PDB entry 3D1K | X-ray diffraction, 1.25 A resolution | chains A and B

[Chain A]
Protein: Hemoglobin subunit alpha-1
UniProt: P45718 (HBA1_TRENE); numbering as in UniProt (aligned over 1-142)
Amino-acid sequence (142 residues; numbered 1 to 142; the number before each row is that of its first residue):
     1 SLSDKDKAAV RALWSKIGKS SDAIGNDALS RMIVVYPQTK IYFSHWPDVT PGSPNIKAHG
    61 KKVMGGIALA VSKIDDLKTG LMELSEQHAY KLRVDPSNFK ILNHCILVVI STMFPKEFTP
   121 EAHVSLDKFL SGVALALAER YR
Curated features (UniProtKB/Swiss-Prot):
  - binding site (O2): H59
  - binding site (heme b): H88
  - modified residue: S1 (N-acetylserine)
Bound ions: heme Fe near H88 (its only coordinating residue here)
Ligand contacts:
  - acetyl group (ACE): S1, L2, K128, L135, E139
  - carbon monoxide (CMO): L29, F43, H59, V63, H88, L102
  - heme (HEM): M32, T39, Y42, F43, H45, W46, H59, K62, V63, G66, I67, L84, Q87, H88, L92, V94, N98, F99, L102, N103, I106, V133, L137

[Chain B]
Protein: Hemoglobin subunit beta-1/2
UniProt: P45720 (HBB_TRENE); numbering as in UniProt (aligned over 1-146)
Amino-acid sequence (146 residues; numbered 1 to 146; the number before each row is that of its first residue):
     1 VEWTDKERSI ISDIFSHMDY DDIGPKALSR CLVVYPWTQR YFSGFGNLYN AEGIMSNANV
    61 AAHGIKVLHG LDRGMKNMDN IADAYTDLST LHSEKLHVDP DNFKLLSDCI TIVLAAKMGH
   121 AFTAETQGAF QKFLAAVVSA LGKQYH
Curated features (UniProtKB/Swiss-Prot):
  - binding site (heme b): H63, H92
Bound ions: heme Fe near H92 (its only coordinating residue here)
Ligand contacts: heme (HEM): T38, Y41, F42, F45, H63, K66, V67, G70, L71, L88, L91, H92, L96, V98, N102, F103, L106, L141

[Interface between chain A and chain B]
Residue-residue contacts (34):
  R31(A) - F122(B)  hydrogen bond (side chain-backbone)
  R31(A) - T123(B)
  R31(A) - A124(B)
  R31(A) - Q127(B)  hydrogen bond
  V34(A) - A124(B)  hydrophobic
  V35(A) - A124(B)
  V35(A) - G128(B)
  V35(A) - Q131(B)
  Y36(A) - Q131(B)  hydrogen bond
  H104(A) - D108(B)
  H104(A) - Q131(B)  hydrogen bond
  V108(A) - F122(B)  hydrophobic
  V108(A) - Q127(B)
  S111(A) - I112(B)  hydrogen bond (side chain-backbone)
  S111(A) - A116(B)  hydrogen bond (side chain-backbone)
  T112(A) - A115(B)
  T112(A) - G119(B)
  M113(A) - H120(B)
  P115(A) - A116(B)  hydrophobic
  F118(A) - R30(B)  hydrogen bond (backbone-side chain)
  T119(A) - R30(B)
  P120(A) - R30(B)
  P120(A) - V33(B)
  P120(A) - V34(B)
  P120(A) - M55(B)  hydrophobic
  E121(A) - V33(B)
  E121(A) - A51(B)
  E121(A) - M55(B)
  H123(A) - R30(B)  hydrogen bond
  H123(A) - V34(B)
  H123(A) - I112(B)
  V124(A) - V33(B)
  V124(A) - V34(B)
  D127(A) - Y35(B)
Interface residues without a listed pair, chain A (19 interface residues in all): C105, L107
Interface residues without a listed pair, chain B (19 interface residues in all): T111

[Overview]
Chain A and chain B each contribute 19 residues to their interface; the contacts include 8 hydrogen bonds.
Polar contacts include R31(A)-F122(B), R31(A)-Q127(B) and Y36(A)-Q131(B). Chain A binds acetyl group, carbon
monoxide and heme. Ligands of chain B: heme.
Here chain A is Hemoglobin subunit alpha-1 and chain B is Hemoglobin subunit beta-1/2. Entry 3D1K (R/T
intermediate quaternary structure of an antarctic fish hemoglobin in an alpha(CO)-beta(pentacoordinate) state)
was determined by X-ray diffraction.
